Entry 7OGK (electron microscopy, 3.40 A resolution); this record covers chains B and D of the 4 polymer chains in the assembly.

== Chain B ==
Molecule: Polyribonucleotide nucleotidyltransferase
Organism: Escherichia coli (strain K12)
Notes: EC 2.7.7.8
UniProtKB: P05055 (PNP_ECOLI); numbering as in UniProt (aligned over 1-711)
Sequence (711 residues; row label = number of the first residue in the row):
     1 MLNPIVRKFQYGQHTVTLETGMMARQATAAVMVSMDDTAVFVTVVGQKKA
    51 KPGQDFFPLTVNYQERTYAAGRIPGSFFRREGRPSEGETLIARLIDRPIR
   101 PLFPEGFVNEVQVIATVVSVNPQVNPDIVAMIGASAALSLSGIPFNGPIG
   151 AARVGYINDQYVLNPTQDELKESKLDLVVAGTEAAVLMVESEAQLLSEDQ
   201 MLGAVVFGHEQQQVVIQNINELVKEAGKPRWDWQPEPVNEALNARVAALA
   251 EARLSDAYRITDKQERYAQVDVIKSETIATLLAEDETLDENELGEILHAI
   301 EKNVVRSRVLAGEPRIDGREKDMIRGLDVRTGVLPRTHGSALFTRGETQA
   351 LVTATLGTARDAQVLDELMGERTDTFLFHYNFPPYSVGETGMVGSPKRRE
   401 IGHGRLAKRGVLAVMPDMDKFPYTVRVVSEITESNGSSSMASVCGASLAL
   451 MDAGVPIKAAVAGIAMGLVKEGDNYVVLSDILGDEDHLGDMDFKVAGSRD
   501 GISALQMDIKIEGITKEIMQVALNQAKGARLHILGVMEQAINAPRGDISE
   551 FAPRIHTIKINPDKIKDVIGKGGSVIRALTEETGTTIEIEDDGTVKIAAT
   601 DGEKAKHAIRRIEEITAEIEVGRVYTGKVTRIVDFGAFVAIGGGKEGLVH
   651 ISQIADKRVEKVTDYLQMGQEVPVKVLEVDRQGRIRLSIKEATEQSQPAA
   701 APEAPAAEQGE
Not modelled in the structure: 696-711
UniProt features mapped onto this chain:
  - region: Phe77 to Arg80 (FFRR loop), Leu327 to Thr331 (Interaction with RNase E)
  - binding site (Mg(2+)): Asp486, Asp492
  - mutagenesis: Arg79 to Arg80 (Strongly reduces RNA binding. Reduces RNA degradation), Arg83 (R83A: No effect on RNA-binding. No effect on degradation of long RNA molecules. Impairs degradation of short RNA molecules), Arg100 (R100D: Abolishes enzyme activity), Arg319 (R319A: Abolishes enzyme activity), Arg398 to Arg399 (Abolishes enzyme activity), Val428 (V428P: Abolishes enzyme activity), Cys444 (C444W: Abolishes enzyme activity), Asp492 (D492G: Abolishes enzyme activity)
From the paper describing this entry:
  - binding site for 3'ETS(LeuZ) (chain D): Phe77
  - mutagenesis - K566A/K571A, K657A/R658A, R681A/Q682A/R684A/R686A: decreased stability

== Chain D ==
Molecule: 3'ETS(LeuZ)
Sequence (8 nucleotides; row label = number of the first residue in the row):
     1 AAAAAAAA

== How chain B and chain D interact ==
Pairs across the interface - 9 pairs, chain B then chain D:
  Gly75(B) with A8(D), base contact
  Ser76(B) with A8(D), base contact
  Arg360(B) with A5(D), base contact
  Ile569(B) with A4(D), sugar contact
  Gly570(B) with A3(D), sugar contact
  Gly572(B) with A3(D), hydrogen bond to the sugar; A4(D), phosphate contact; A5(D), phosphate contact
  Ile589(B) with A4(D), sugar contact
Interface residues without a listed pair, chain B (10 interface residues in all): Lys571, Gly573, Asp591

== Summary ==
10 residues of chain B and 4 residues of chain D are in contact, with 1 hydrogen bond. Its one hydrogen-bonded
contact is Gly572(B)-A3(D). From the paper: a binding site for 3'ETS(LeuZ) (chain D) at Phe77(B); K566A/K571A,
K657A/R658A and R681A/Q682A/R684A/R686A of chain B reduce stability.
Chain B is Polyribonucleotide nucleotidyltransferase (Escherichia coli (strain K12)) and chain D is
3'ETS(LeuZ); the structure, A cooperative PNPase-Hfq-RNA carrier complex facilitates bacterial riboregulation.
PNPase-3'ETS(leuZ), was determined by electron microscopy (same publication as 7OGL and 7OGM).
